PDB entry 4XZG | X-ray diffraction, 2.40 A resolution | chain A

[Chain A]
Molecule: Helicase-like transcription factor
Organism: Homo sapiens
UniProtKB: Q14527 (HLTF_HUMAN); numbering as in UniProt (aligned over 57-174)
Sequence (138 residues; numbered 37 to 174; the number before each row is that of its first residue):
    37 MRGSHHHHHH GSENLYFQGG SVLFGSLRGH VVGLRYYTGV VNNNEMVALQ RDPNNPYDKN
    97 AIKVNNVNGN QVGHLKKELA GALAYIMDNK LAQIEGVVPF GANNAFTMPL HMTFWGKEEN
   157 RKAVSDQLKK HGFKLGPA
Not modelled in the structure: 37-52, 174
Sequence notes: expression tag (37-56)
Swiss-Prot annotation at these positions:
  - cross-link: Lys112 (Glycyl lysine isopeptide (Lys-Gly) (interchain with G-Cter in SUMO2))

[In short]
Chain A is Helicase-like transcription factor (Homo sapiens); the structure, Crystal structure of HIRAN domain
of human HLTF, was determined by X-ray diffraction together with 4XZF from the same study.
